Entry 6FLA (X-ray diffraction, 2.90 A resolution); this record covers chains A and G of the 3 polymer chains in the assembly.

# Chain A
Name: Heavy chain
Organism: Mus musculus
Amino-acid sequence (227 residues; row label = number of the first residue in the row):
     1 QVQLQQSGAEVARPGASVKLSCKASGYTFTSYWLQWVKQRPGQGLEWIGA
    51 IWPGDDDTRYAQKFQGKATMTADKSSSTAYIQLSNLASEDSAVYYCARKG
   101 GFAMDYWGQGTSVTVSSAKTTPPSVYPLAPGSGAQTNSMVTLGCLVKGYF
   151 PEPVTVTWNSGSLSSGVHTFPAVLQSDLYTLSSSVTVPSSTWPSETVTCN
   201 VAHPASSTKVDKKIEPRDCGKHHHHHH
Not modelled in the structure: 132-136, 218-227
Disulfides: Cys22-Cys96, Cys144-Cys199

# Chain G
Name: Domain III of Dengue virus 2
Organism: Dengue virus 2
Reference sequence: P14340 (POLG_DEN2N); residues 297-394 here correspond to UniProt positions 577-674 (UniProt number = residue number + 280)
Amino-acid sequence (98 residues; each row starts with the number of its first residue):
   297 MSYSMCTGKFKVVKEIAETQHGTIVIRVQYEGDGSPCKIPFEIMDLEKRH
   347 VLGRLITVNPIVTEKDSPVNIEAEPPFGDSYIIIGVEPGQLKLNWFKK
Disulfides: Cys302-Cys333

# How chain A and chain G interact
Contacting residue pairs (23; chain A residue first):
  Ser31(A) - Glu327(G)
  Ser31(A) - Gly328(G)
  Ser31(A) - Lys361(G)
  Tyr32(A) - Asp329(G)  hydrogen bond
  Trp33(A) - Lys305(G)
  Trp33(A) - Pro384(G)  hydrogen bond (side chain-backbone)
  Trp33(A) - Gly385(G)
  Gln35(A) - Pro384(G)
  Ala50(A) - Pro384(G)  hydrophobic
  Trp52(A) - Lys305(G)
  Trp52(A) - Glu327(G)
  Asp55(A) - Lys305(G)  salt bridge
  Asp55(A) - Glu327(G)
  Asp57(A) - Lys305(G)  salt bridge
  Arg59(A) - Pro384(G)
  Arg59(A) - Gly385(G)
  Arg59(A) - Gln386(G)
  Lys99(A) - Val382(G)
  Lys99(A) - Glu383(G)  hydrogen bond (side chain-backbone)
  Lys99(A) - Pro384(G)
  Gly101(A) - Thr303(G)
  Phe102(A) - Met301(G)
  Phe102(A) - Thr303(G)
Also at the interface, not in a pair above, chain A (14 interface residues in all): Thr28, Gly100
Also at the interface, not in a pair above, chain G (14 interface residues in all): Gly304, Lys388

# Summary
Chain A and chain G each contribute 14 residues to their interface, with 3 hydrogen bonds and 2 salt bridges.
Polar contacts include Asp55(A)-Lys305(G), Asp57(A)-Lys305(G) and Tyr32(A)-Asp329(G).
Here chain A is Heavy chain (Mus musculus) and chain G is Domain III of Dengue virus 2 (Dengue virus 2). Entry
6FLA (3H5 Fab bound to EDIII of DenV 2 Xtal form 1) was determined by X-ray diffraction (same publication as
6FLB).
